Entry 8CLG (X-ray diffraction, 2.80 A resolution); this record covers chains C and E of the 6 polymer chains in the assembly.

# Chain C
Molecule: Tubulin alpha-1B chain
From: Bos taurus
UniProtKB: P81947 (TBA1B_BOVIN); residue numbers follow UniProt; this construct covers 1-440
Amino-acid sequence (440 residues; each row starts with the number of its first residue):
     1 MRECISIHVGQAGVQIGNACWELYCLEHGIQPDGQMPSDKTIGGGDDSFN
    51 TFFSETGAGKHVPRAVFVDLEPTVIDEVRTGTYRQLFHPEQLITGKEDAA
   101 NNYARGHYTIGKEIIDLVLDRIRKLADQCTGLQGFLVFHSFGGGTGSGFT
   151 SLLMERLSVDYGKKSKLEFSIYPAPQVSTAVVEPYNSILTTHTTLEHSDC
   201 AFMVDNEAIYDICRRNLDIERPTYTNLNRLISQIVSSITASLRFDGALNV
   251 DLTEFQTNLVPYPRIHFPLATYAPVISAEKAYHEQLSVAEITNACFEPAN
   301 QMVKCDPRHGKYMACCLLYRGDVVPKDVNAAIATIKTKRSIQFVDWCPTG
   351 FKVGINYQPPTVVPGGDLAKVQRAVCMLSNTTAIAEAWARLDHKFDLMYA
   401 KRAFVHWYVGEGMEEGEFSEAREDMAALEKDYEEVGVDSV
Bound ions: Ca2+: D39, T41, G44, E55; Mg2+: D69 (together with GTP)
Residues lining bound ligands: GTP (guanosine-5'-triphosphate): G10, Q11, A12, Q15, I16, D69, D98, A99, A100, N101, N102, S140, G142, G143, G144, T145, G146, I171, P173, V177, S178, T179, E183, N206, Y224, L227, N228, I231

# Chain E
Molecule: Stathmin-4
From: synthetic construct
Amino-acid sequence (123 residues; row label = number of the first residue in the row; note: 15 numbers in that range are skipped by the numbering (no residue carries them; nothing is unmodelled there)):
     6 MEVIELNKCTSGQSFEVILKPPS
    44 DPSLEEIQKKLEAAEERRKYQEAELLKHLAEKREHEREVIQKAIEENNNF
    94 IKMAKEKLAQKMESNKENREAHLAAMLERLQEKDKHAEEVRKNKELKEEA

# Interface between chain C and chain E
Residue-residue contacts (35):
  H107(C) - K104(E)
  H107(C) - M105(E)
  Y108(C) - K104(E)
  Y108(C) - M105(E)  hydrophobic
  Y108(C) - N108(E)  hydrogen bond
  T109(C) - R112(E)
  K112(C) - M105(E)
  L152(C) - L101(E)  hydrophobic
  E155(C) - L101(E)
  E155(C) - K104(E)  salt bridge
  R156(C) - L101(E)
  S158(C) - F93(E)
  S158(C) - I94(E)
  V159(C) - I94(E)
  V159(C) - K98(E)
  G162(C) - N90(E)
  G162(C) - I94(E)
  K163(C) - N90(E)  hydrogen bond (backbone-side chain)
  K163(C) - F93(E)
  T193(C) - K104(E)
  E196(C) - F93(E)
  E196(C) - K100(E)  salt bridge
  H197(C) - F93(E)
  H197(C) - A97(E)
  V409(C) - H115(E)
  G410(C) - R112(E)
  G410(C) - H115(E)
  E411(C) - N108(E)
  E411(C) - R112(E)  salt bridge
  G412(C) - N108(E)  hydrogen bond (backbone-side chain)
  G412(C) - N111(E)
  G412(C) - R112(E)
  M413(C) - N108(E)
  E414(C) - N111(E)
  E417(C) - N108(E)
Also at the interface, not in a pair above, chain E (14 interface residues in all): S107

# Overview
Chain C and chain E form an interface of 21 and 14 residues respectively; the contacts include 3 hydrogen
bonds and 3 salt bridges. Polar pairs include E155(C)-K104(E), E196(C)-K100(E) and E411(C)-R112(E). Chain C
binds GTP. D39(C), T41(C), G44(C) and E55(C) form the Ca2+ site.
Chain C is Tubulin alpha-1B chain (Bos taurus) and chain E is Stathmin-4 (synthetic construct); the structure,
Epothilone A and Colchicine bound to tubulin (T2R-TTL) complex, was determined by X-ray diffraction together
with 8CL9, 8CLB, 8CLC, 8CLD, 8CLE, 8CLF and 8CLH from the same study.
